1HSO - chains A and B; structure by X-ray diffraction, 2.50 A resolution.

Chain A (and B):
Molecule: Class I alcohol dehydrogenase 1, alpha subunit
From: Homo sapiens
Notes: EC 1.1.1.1; fragment: alpha subunit; chain B of this document is another copy of the same molecule, construct and numbering; everything in this record applies to it too
UniProt: P07327 (ADHA_HUMAN); residues 1-374 here = UniProt positions 1-374
Sequence (374 residues; each row starts with the number of its first residue):
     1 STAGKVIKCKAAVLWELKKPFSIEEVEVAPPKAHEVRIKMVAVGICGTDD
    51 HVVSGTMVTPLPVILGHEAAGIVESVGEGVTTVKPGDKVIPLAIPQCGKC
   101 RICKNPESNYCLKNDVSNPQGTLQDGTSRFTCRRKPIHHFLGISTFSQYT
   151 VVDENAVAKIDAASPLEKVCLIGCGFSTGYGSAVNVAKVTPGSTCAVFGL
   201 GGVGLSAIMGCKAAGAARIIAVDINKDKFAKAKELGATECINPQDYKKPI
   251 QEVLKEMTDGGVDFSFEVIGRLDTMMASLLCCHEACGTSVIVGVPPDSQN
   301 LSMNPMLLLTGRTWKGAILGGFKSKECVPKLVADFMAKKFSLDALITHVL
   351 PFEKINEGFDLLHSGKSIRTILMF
Metal / ion sites: Zn2+ site 1: C46, H67, C174; Zn2+ site 2: C97, C100, C103, C111
Ligand contacts:
  - NAD (nicotinamide-adenine-dinucleotide): C46, G47, T48, H51, C174, T178, G199, L200, G201, G202, V203, G204, V222, D223, I224, N225, K228, V268, I269, G270, R271, T274, V292, G293, V294, A317, I318, L319, L362, I368, R369
  - 4-iodopyrazole (PYZ): M57, V116, L141, V294, I318
From the paper describing this entry:
  - binding site for NAD: R271
  - contacts within the chain: R271-D273 (hydrogen bond), V58-D297 (hydrogen bond)
  - specificity-determining residues: L141 (proposed by the authors, not directly observed)
  - specificity-determining residues: M57, V116
  - conformationally variable residues (domain motion): L141
  - binding site for 4-iodopyrazole: M57, V116

How chain A and chain B interact:
Contacting residue pairs - 80 pairs, chain A then chain B:
  R101(A) with T258(B), hydrogen bond (side chain-backbone); D259(B), hydrogen bond (side chain-backbone); G261(B), hydrogen bond (side chain-backbone); D263(B), salt bridge; H283(B)
  I102(A) with H283(B); A285(B), hydrophobic
  N105(A) with C286(B)
  S108(A) with A285(B)
  Y110(A) with E284(B); A285(B), hydrophobic; T310(B)
  S117(A) with E284(B)
  T258(A) with R101(B), hydrogen bond (backbone-side chain)
  D259(A) with R101(B), hydrogen bond (backbone-side chain)
  G261(A) with R101(B), hydrogen bond (backbone-side chain)
  D263(A) with R101(B), salt bridge
  L272(A) with P305(B), hydrophobic
  M275(A) with P305(B), hydrophobic
  H283(A) with R101(B); I102(B)
  E284(A) with Y110(B); S117(B)
  A285(A) with I102(B), hydrophobic; S108(B); Y110(B), hydrophobic
  C286(A) with N105(B)
  I291(A) with L309(B)
  V292(A) with L309(B)
  G293(A) with L309(B)
  V294(A) with M306(B), hydrophobic
  P295(A) with P305(B), hydrophobic; L309(B)
  N300(A) with S302(B); M303(B); N304(B)
  L301(A) with L301(B); S302(B); M303(B), hydrogen bond (backbone-backbone); P305(B), hydrophobic
  S302(A) with N300(B); L301(B)
  M303(A) with N300(B); L301(B), hydrogen bond (backbone-backbone); W314(B), hydrophobic
  N304(A) with N300(B)
  P305(A) with L272(B), hydrophobic; M275(B), hydrophobic; P295(B), hydrophobic
  M306(A) with V294(B), hydrophobic
  L308(A) with W314(B), hydrophobic; G316(B), hydrogen bond (backbone-backbone); A317(B)
  L309(A) with I291(B); V292(B); G293(B); P295(B); G316(B); A317(B), hydrogen bond (backbone-backbone); I318(B), hydrogen bond (backbone-backbone)
  T310(A) with Y110(B)
  G311(A) with G316(B)
  R312(A) with K315(B); G316(B), hydrogen bond (backbone-backbone)
  T313(A) with T313(B); W314(B); K315(B)
  W314(A) with M303(B), hydrophobic; L308(B), hydrophobic; T313(B); W314(B), hydrogen bond (backbone-backbone)
  K315(A) with R312(B); T313(B)
  G316(A) with L308(B), hydrogen bond (backbone-backbone); L309(B); G311(B); R312(B), hydrogen bond (backbone-backbone)
  A317(A) with L308(B); L309(B), hydrogen bond (backbone-backbone)
  I318(A) with L309(B), hydrogen bond (backbone-backbone)
Also at the interface, not in a pair above, chain A (42 interface residues in all): V116, G260, Q299
Also at the interface, not in a pair above, chain B (41 interface residues in all): G260, Q299

Overview:
The interface between chain A and chain B involves 42 residues on one side and 41 on the other, with 17
hydrogen bonds and 2 salt bridges. Among the polar pairs are R101(A)-D263(B), R101(A)-T258(B) and
R101(A)-D259(B). The paper reports a binding site for 4-iodopyrazole at M57(A) and V116(A); a binding site for
NAD at R271(A).
Chain A and chain B are both Class I alcohol dehydrogenase 1, alpha subunit (Homo sapiens); the structure,
Human alpha alcohol dehydrogenase (ADH1A), was determined by X-ray diffraction together with 1HSZ and 1HT0
from the same study.
